Entry 8TID (electron microscopy, 3.60 A resolution); this record covers chains A and B of the 30 polymer chains in the assembly.

[Chain A]
Molecule: Dynein regulatory complex protein 1/2 N-terminal domain-containing protein
From: Tetrahymena thermophila
UniProt: Q229S1 (Q229S1_TETTS); residue numbers follow UniProt; this construct covers 1-826
Chain sequence (826 residues; each row starts with the number of its first residue):
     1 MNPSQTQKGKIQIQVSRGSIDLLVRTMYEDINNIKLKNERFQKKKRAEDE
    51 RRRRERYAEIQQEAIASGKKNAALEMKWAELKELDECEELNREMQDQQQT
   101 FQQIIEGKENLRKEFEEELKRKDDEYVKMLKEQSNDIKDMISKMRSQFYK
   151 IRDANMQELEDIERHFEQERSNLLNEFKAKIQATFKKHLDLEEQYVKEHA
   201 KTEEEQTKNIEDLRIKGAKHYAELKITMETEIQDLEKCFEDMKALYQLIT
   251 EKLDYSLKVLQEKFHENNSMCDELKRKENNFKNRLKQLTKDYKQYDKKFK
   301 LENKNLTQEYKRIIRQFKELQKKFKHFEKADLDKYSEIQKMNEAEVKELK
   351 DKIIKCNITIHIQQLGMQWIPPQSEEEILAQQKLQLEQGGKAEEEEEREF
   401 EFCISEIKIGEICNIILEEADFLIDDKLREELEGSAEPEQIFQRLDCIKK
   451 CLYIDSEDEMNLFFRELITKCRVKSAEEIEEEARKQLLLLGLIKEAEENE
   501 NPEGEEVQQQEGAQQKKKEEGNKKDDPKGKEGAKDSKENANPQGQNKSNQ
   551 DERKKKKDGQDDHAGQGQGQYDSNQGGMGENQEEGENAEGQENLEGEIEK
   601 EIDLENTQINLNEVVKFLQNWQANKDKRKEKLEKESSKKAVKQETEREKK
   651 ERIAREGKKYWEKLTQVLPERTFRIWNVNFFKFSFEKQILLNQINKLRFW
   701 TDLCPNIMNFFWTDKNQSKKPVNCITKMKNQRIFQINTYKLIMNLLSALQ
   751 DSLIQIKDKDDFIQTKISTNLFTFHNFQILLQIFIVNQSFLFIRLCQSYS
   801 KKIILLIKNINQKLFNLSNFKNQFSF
Disordered / not traced: 375-650, 735-826

[Chain B]
Molecule: Coiled-coil protein, putative
From: Tetrahymena thermophila
UniProt: Q24DJ0 (Q24DJ0_TETTS); residue numbers follow UniProt; this construct covers 1-506
Chain sequence (506 residues; numbered 1 to 506; the number before each row is that of its first residue):
     1 MALLGKTLKGRSTRPGGIPQKRNIKWRQLAKNQEEFDQLKQLAKMKREGL
    51 KARIKDEQKVVTFNKKKLITYWRKIMRIAKTEQLKNEIDIYSQNNQRELD
   101 SKEAFIQMLDKNLDEAEDQFQIALRNHLIHIENLMQLQEARMRGLAEEFN
   151 RDVNILETEFDLEREEMVKTHKTQLKELEDMIETVKEEDKKKTEEAQNEF
   201 SQFKEETKNKNLEETNVMKIILETKQTKYYTELEQMNSKFQSDTSNKVKD
   251 HQFYHAHNKNRKQEIDRYLRTISSKKAKIDLMKLKILQHCKEFNARNSAL
   301 KKEKENISRNYHELKLKMQKFREEESRRLKELSNNSRNAVLKLREYCALG
   351 EKILKTAELCRRLETEKEKVLPFYESSVDEDQIPEQLKNEFEHLKKEDAE
   401 EYAYLNNFYKRYNKVLLDKLAIEKQKENLQRDNQLLKSLLKQYLDGISLN
   451 DDVLKNENNPLLVVNHKFNLGKMPVEKIENKTVIEGVFEVRNTSHQLQGQ
   501 RAPPFQ
Disordered / not traced: 376-395, 481-506

[Chain A / chain B interface]
Pairs across the interface (383; chain A residue first):
  Met1(A) - Arg164(B)
  Gln5(A) - Arg164(B)  hydrogen bond (backbone-side chain)
  Thr6(A) - Asp161(B)
  Thr6(A) - Arg164(B)
  Lys8(A) - Arg164(B)
  Gly9(A) - Glu157(B)
  Met27(A) - Met135(B)  hydrophobic
  Ile31(A) - Met135(B)  hydrophobic
  Ile31(A) - Glu139(B)
  Lys35(A) - Leu128(B)
  Lys35(A) - Glu132(B)  salt bridge
  Asn38(A) - Leu124(B)
  Asn38(A) - Leu128(B)
  Phe41(A) - Gln121(B)
  Gln42(A) - Gln121(B)
  Asp49(A) - Glu117(B)
  Arg53(A) - Glu117(B)  salt bridge
  Arg54(A) - Asp114(B)  salt bridge
  Tyr57(A) - Gln107(B)  hydrogen bond
  Tyr57(A) - Asp110(B)
  Gln61(A) - Glu103(B)
  Gln61(A) - Gln107(B)
  Ala64(A) - Glu103(B)
  Gly68(A) - Gln96(B)
  Glu75(A) - Ile88(B)
  Glu75(A) - Ser92(B)  hydrogen bond
  Met76(A) - Ile88(B)  hydrophobic
  Met76(A) - Asp89(B)
  Ala79(A) - Lys85(B)
  Ala79(A) - Ile88(B)  hydrophobic
  Lys82(A) - Thr81(B)
  Lys82(A) - Lys85(B)  hydrogen bond (backbone-side chain)
  Lys82(A) - Ile88(B)
  Asp85(A) - Arg77(B)
  Asp85(A) - Ile78(B)
  Asp85(A) - Thr81(B)  hydrogen bond (backbone-side chain)
  Asp85(A) - Lys85(B)  salt bridge
  Glu86(A) - Arg77(B)
  Glu86(A) - Thr81(B)
  Cys87(A) - Lys80(B)
  Cys87(A) - Thr81(B)
  Cys87(A) - Leu84(B)
  Leu90(A) - Thr81(B)
  Leu90(A) - Leu84(B)  hydrophobic
  Asn91(A) - Leu84(B)
  Met94(A) - Leu84(B)
  Met94(A) - Ile88(B)  hydrophobic
  Gln98(A) - Tyr91(B)
  Phe101(A) - Asn95(B)
  Phe101(A) - Glu98(B)
  Ile105(A) - Glu98(B)
  Lys108(A) - Leu99(B)
  Arg112(A) - Phe105(B)
  Arg112(A) - Ile106(B)
  Arg112(A) - Leu109(B)
  Phe115(A) - Leu109(B)  hydrophobic
  Glu116(A) - Leu109(B)
  Glu118(A) - Leu113(B)
  Leu119(A) - Leu109(B)  hydrophobic
  Leu119(A) - Leu113(B)  hydrophobic
  Lys122(A) - Leu113(B)
  Lys122(A) - Glu117(B)  salt bridge
  Lys122(A) - Phe120(B)
  Asp123(A) - Ala116(B)
  Glu125(A) - Phe120(B)
  Tyr126(A) - Gln119(B)  hydrogen bond (side chain-backbone)
  Tyr126(A) - Phe120(B)  hydrophobic
  Tyr126(A) - Ala123(B)
  Met129(A) - Phe120(B)  hydrophobic
  Leu130(A) - Ala123(B)  hydrophobic
  Gln133(A) - Ala123(B)
  Gln133(A) - Leu124(B)
  Gln133(A) - His127(B)
  Ile137(A) - His127(B)
  Met140(A) - Leu134(B)  hydrophobic
  Met144(A) - Leu137(B)  hydrophobic
  Met144(A) - Gln138(B)  hydrogen bond (backbone-side chain)
  Met144(A) - Arg141(B)
  Arg145(A) - Arg141(B)
  Gln147(A) - Gln138(B)
  Phe148(A) - Gln138(B)
  Phe148(A) - Arg141(B)
  Phe148(A) - Met142(B)  hydrophobic
  Phe148(A) - Leu145(B)
  Ile151(A) - Met142(B)  hydrophobic
  Ile151(A) - Phe149(B)
  Arg152(A) - Leu145(B)
  Asn155(A) - Glu148(B)  hydrogen bond
  Asn155(A) - Phe149(B)
  Leu159(A) - Asp152(B)
  Leu159(A) - Leu156(B)  hydrophobic
  Ile162(A) - Leu156(B)  hydrophobic
  Glu163(A) - Leu156(B)
  Glu163(A) - Phe160(B)
  Phe166(A) - Leu156(B)  hydrophobic
  Phe166(A) - Phe160(B)  hydrophobic
  Arg170(A) - Phe160(B)
  Arg170(A) - Glu163(B)  salt bridge
  Leu173(A) - Arg164(B)
  Leu173(A) - Met167(B)  hydrophobic
  Leu174(A) - Met167(B)  hydrophobic
  Phe177(A) - Val168(B)  hydrophobic
  Phe177(A) - His171(B)  hydrogen bond (backbone-side chain)
  Lys180(A) - His171(B)
  Lys180(A) - Leu175(B)
  Ile181(A) - His171(B)  hydrogen bond (backbone-side chain)
  Ile181(A) - Gln174(B)
  Ile181(A) - Leu175(B)  hydrophobic
  Thr184(A) - Leu178(B)
  Phe185(A) - Leu178(B)  hydrophobic
  Phe185(A) - Met181(B)  hydrophobic
  Lys187(A) - Ile182(B)
  His188(A) - Ile182(B)
  His188(A) - Val185(B)
  Leu191(A) - Val185(B)  hydrophobic
  Tyr195(A) - Val185(B)  hydrophobic
  Tyr195(A) - Lys186(B)
  Tyr195(A) - Asp189(B)
  Tyr195(A) - Lys192(B)  hydrogen bond (backbone-side chain)
  Glu198(A) - Asp189(B)
  Glu198(A) - Lys192(B)  salt bridge
  His199(A) - Lys192(B)  hydrogen bond (side chain-backbone)
  His199(A) - Thr193(B)  hydrogen bond
  His199(A) - Ala196(B)
  Gln206(A) - Ala196(B)
  Gln206(A) - Phe200(B)
  Gln206(A) - Lys204(B)
  Asn209(A) - Phe200(B)
  Asn209(A) - Lys204(B)  hydrogen bond
  Ile210(A) - Phe200(B)  hydrophobic
  Ile210(A) - Phe203(B)  hydrophobic
  Ile210(A) - Lys204(B)
  Ile210(A) - Thr207(B)
  Leu213(A) - Lys204(B)
  Leu213(A) - Thr207(B)
  Leu213(A) - Lys208(B)
  Leu213(A) - Asn211(B)  hydrogen bond (backbone-side chain)
  Arg214(A) - Thr207(B)
  Arg214(A) - Asn211(B)
  Gly217(A) - Asn211(B)
  Ala218(A) - Asn211(B)  hydrogen bond (backbone-side chain)
  His220(A) - Thr215(B)  hydrogen bond
  Tyr221(A) - Asn211(B)
  Tyr221(A) - Glu214(B)
  Tyr221(A) - Thr215(B)
  Tyr221(A) - Met218(B)
  Leu224(A) - Thr215(B)
  Leu224(A) - Met218(B)  hydrophobic
  Lys225(A) - Met218(B)  hydrogen bond (backbone-side chain)
  Met228(A) - Met218(B)  hydrophobic
  Met228(A) - Lys219(B)
  Met228(A) - Leu222(B)  hydrophobic
  Glu229(A) - Leu222(B)
  Glu231(A) - Gln226(B)
  Ile232(A) - Leu222(B)  hydrophobic
  Ile232(A) - Lys225(B)
  Ile232(A) - Tyr229(B)  hydrogen bond (backbone-side chain)
  Asp234(A) - Tyr230(B)  hydrogen bond (backbone-side chain)
  Leu235(A) - Gln226(B)
  Leu235(A) - Tyr229(B)
  Leu235(A) - Tyr230(B)  hydrogen bond (backbone-side chain)
  Glu236(A) - Tyr230(B)  hydrogen bond (backbone-side chain)
  Lys237(A) - Tyr230(B)
  Lys237(A) - Leu233(B)
  Cys238(A) - Leu233(B)
  Phe239(A) - Glu232(B)
  Phe239(A) - Leu233(B)  hydrophobic
  Met242(A) - Leu233(B)
  Met242(A) - Met236(B)  hydrophobic
  Met242(A) - Asn237(B)
  Lys243(A) - Met236(B)
  Tyr246(A) - Met236(B)  hydrophobic
  Tyr246(A) - Phe240(B)  hydrophobic
  Leu253(A) - Thr244(B)
  Asp254(A) - Lys247(B)  salt bridge
  Ser256(A) - His251(B)
  Leu257(A) - Lys247(B)
  Leu260(A) - His251(B)
  Leu260(A) - His255(B)
  Leu260(A) - Asn258(B)
  Lys263(A) - Asn258(B)
  Phe264(A) - Tyr254(B)
  Phe264(A) - His257(B)
  Phe264(A) - Asn258(B)  hydrogen bond (backbone-side chain)
  Asn267(A) - His257(B)
  Asn267(A) - Asn258(B)  hydrogen bond (side chain-backbone)
  Asn267(A) - Arg261(B)
  Asn267(A) - Lys262(B)
  Asn267(A) - Ile265(B)
  Met270(A) - Ile265(B)  hydrophobic
  Cys271(A) - Arg261(B)  hydrogen bond
  Cys271(A) - Glu264(B)  hydrogen bond
  Cys271(A) - Ile265(B)  hydrophobic
  Cys271(A) - Tyr268(B)  hydrophobic
  Leu274(A) - Ile265(B)
  Leu274(A) - Tyr268(B)  hydrophobic
  Leu274(A) - Leu269(B)  hydrophobic
  Leu274(A) - Ile272(B)
  Lys275(A) - Arg261(B)
  Lys275(A) - Tyr268(B)
  Lys277(A) - Ile272(B)
  Glu278(A) - Arg267(B)
  Glu278(A) - Tyr268(B)
  Glu278(A) - Thr271(B)
  Glu278(A) - Ile272(B)
  Glu278(A) - Lys278(B)  hydrogen bond (backbone-side chain)
  Phe281(A) - Ile272(B)  hydrophobic
  Phe281(A) - Lys276(B)
  Phe281(A) - Lys278(B)
  Phe281(A) - Ile279(B)
  Phe281(A) - Met282(B)
  Lys282(A) - Lys278(B)
  Arg284(A) - Ile279(B)
  Arg284(A) - Lys283(B)
  Leu285(A) - Met282(B)  hydrophobic
  Asp291(A) - Met282(B)
  Asp291(A) - Ile286(B)
  Asp291(A) - His289(B)  salt bridge
  Tyr292(A) - Leu281(B)  hydrogen bond (side chain-backbone)
  Tyr292(A) - Met282(B)  hydrogen bond (side chain-backbone)
  Tyr292(A) - Lys283(B)  hydrogen bond (side chain-backbone)
  Tyr292(A) - Lys285(B)
  Tyr292(A) - His289(B)
  Lys293(A) - His289(B)  hydrogen bond (backbone-side chain)
  Gln294(A) - Ile286(B)
  Gln294(A) - His289(B)  hydrogen bond
  Tyr295(A) - Lys285(B)  hydrogen bond (side chain-backbone)
  Tyr295(A) - Ile286(B)  hydrogen bond (side chain-backbone)
  Tyr295(A) - Gln288(B)  hydrogen bond
  Tyr295(A) - His289(B)  hydrogen bond
  Tyr295(A) - Phe293(B)  hydrophobic
  Asp296(A) - His289(B)  salt bridge
  Lys298(A) - Phe293(B)
  Lys298(A) - Arg296(B)  hydrogen bond (backbone-side chain)
  Phe299(A) - Gln288(B)
  Phe299(A) - His289(B)
  Phe299(A) - Glu292(B)
  Phe299(A) - Phe293(B)
  Phe299(A) - Arg296(B)  hydrogen bond (backbone-side chain)
  Lys300(A) - Arg296(B)
  Glu302(A) - Arg296(B)  salt bridge
  Glu302(A) - Asn297(B)
  Glu302(A) - Lys301(B)  salt bridge
  Asn303(A) - Arg296(B)
  Leu306(A) - Lys301(B)
  Tyr310(A) - Leu300(B)
  Tyr310(A) - Lys304(B)
  Arg312(A) - Tyr311(B)  hydrogen bond
  Ile313(A) - Tyr311(B)
  Ile314(A) - Ile307(B)  hydrophobic
  Gln316(A) - Tyr311(B)  hydrogen bond (side chain-backbone)
  Gln316(A) - Leu314(B)
  Gln316(A) - Lys315(B)
  Phe317(A) - Leu314(B)  hydrophobic
  Glu319(A) - Tyr311(B)
  Leu320(A) - Met318(B)
  Lys323(A) - Met318(B)
  Lys323(A) - Arg322(B)
  Phe324(A) - Leu314(B)
  Phe324(A) - Lys317(B)
  Phe324(A) - Met318(B)  hydrophobic
  Phe324(A) - Phe321(B)
  His326(A) - Arg322(B)
  Phe327(A) - Phe321(B)  hydrophobic
  Phe327(A) - Arg322(B)
  Phe327(A) - Glu325(B)
  Glu328(A) - Phe321(B)
  Asp331(A) - Glu325(B)
  Tyr335(A) - Arg328(B)
  Tyr335(A) - Leu329(B)  hydrophobic
  Tyr335(A) - Leu332(B)
  Ile338(A) - Leu329(B)  hydrophobic
  Gln339(A) - Leu332(B)
  Asn342(A) - Ser336(B)  hydrogen bond (backbone-side chain)
  Leu349(A) - Leu343(B)  hydrophobic
  Leu349(A) - Arg344(B)
  Lys350(A) - Leu343(B)
  Lys352(A) - Cys347(B)
  Ile353(A) - Cys347(B)  hydrophobic
  Lys355(A) - Glu351(B)  salt bridge
  Cys356(A) - Glu351(B)  hydrogen bond
  Cys356(A) - Leu354(B)  hydrophobic
  Thr359(A) - Leu354(B)
  Ile360(A) - Leu354(B)  hydrophobic
  Gln363(A) - Arg411(B)  hydrogen bond (backbone-side chain)
  Gln364(A) - Phe373(B)
  Gln364(A) - Phe408(B)
  Gln364(A) - Arg411(B)  hydrogen bond (backbone-side chain)
  Leu365(A) - Phe373(B)  hydrophobic
  Leu365(A) - Leu405(B)  hydrophobic
  Leu365(A) - Asn407(B)
  Leu365(A) - Phe408(B)
  Met367(A) - Phe373(B)  hydrophobic
  Met367(A) - Asn407(B)
  Gln368(A) - Lys396(B)  hydrogen bond
  Ile370(A) - Lys396(B)
  Ile370(A) - Glu397(B)
  Ile370(A) - Asp398(B)
  Pro371(A) - Lys396(B)
  Pro371(A) - Glu397(B)
  Pro372(A) - Glu397(B)
  Gln373(A) - Glu397(B)  hydrogen bond (backbone-side chain)
  Tyr660(A) - Asn335(B)  hydrogen bond (side chain-backbone)
  Tyr660(A) - Ser336(B)  hydrogen bond (side chain-backbone)
  Tyr660(A) - Ala339(B)  hydrophobic
  Trp661(A) - Asn335(B)  hydrogen bond (side chain-backbone)
  Trp661(A) - Ser336(B)
  Trp661(A) - Asn338(B)
  Trp661(A) - Ala339(B)
  Leu664(A) - Ala339(B)  hydrophobic
  Leu664(A) - Leu343(B)
  Thr665(A) - Lys342(B)
  Val667(A) - Leu343(B)  hydrophobic
  Phe673(A) - Tyr346(B)  hydrophobic
  Arg674(A) - Glu401(B)  salt bridge
  Ile675(A) - Glu401(B)
  Ile675(A) - Tyr404(B)  hydrophobic
  Trp676(A) - Leu349(B)
  Trp676(A) - Gly350(B)
  Trp676(A) - Ile353(B)
  Val678(A) - Tyr404(B)
  Phe680(A) - Leu349(B)
  Phe680(A) - Gly350(B)
  Phe680(A) - Lys352(B)
  Phe680(A) - Ile353(B)  hydrophobic
  Phe683(A) - Thr356(B)
  Phe683(A) - Ala357(B)  hydrophobic
  Phe683(A) - Leu359(B)  hydrophobic
  Phe683(A) - Cys360(B)  hydrophobic
  Phe685(A) - Tyr412(B)  hydrogen bond (backbone-side chain)
  Glu686(A) - Cys360(B)  hydrogen bond
  Glu686(A) - Tyr412(B)
  Lys687(A) - Leu359(B)  hydrogen bond (side chain-backbone)
  Lys687(A) - Cys360(B)
  Lys687(A) - Arg362(B)
  Lys687(A) - Leu363(B)
  Ile689(A) - Tyr412(B)
  Ile689(A) - Val415(B)  hydrophobic
  Leu690(A) - Cys360(B)  hydrophobic
  Leu690(A) - Leu363(B)
  Leu691(A) - Leu363(B)
  Asn692(A) - Lys419(B)  hydrogen bond (backbone-side chain)
  Gln693(A) - Leu363(B)  hydrogen bond (side chain-backbone)
  Gln693(A) - Val415(B)
  Gln693(A) - Lys419(B)
  Gln693(A) - Ile422(B)
  Ile694(A) - Leu363(B)  hydrophobic
  Asn695(A) - Lys419(B)
  Lys696(A) - Lys419(B)  hydrogen bond (side chain-backbone)
  Lys696(A) - Leu420(B)
  Lys696(A) - Ala421(B)
  Lys696(A) - Ile422(B)
  Lys696(A) - Glu423(B)  salt bridge
  Leu697(A) - Ile422(B)
  Phe699(A) - Lys426(B)  hydrogen bond (backbone-side chain)
  Trp700(A) - Lys426(B)  hydrogen bond (backbone-side chain)
  Trp700(A) - Leu429(B)
  Leu703(A) - Lys426(B)
  Leu703(A) - Leu429(B)  hydrophobic
  Leu703(A) - Gln430(B)
  Cys704(A) - Lys426(B)
  Cys704(A) - Leu429(B)  hydrophobic
  Asn706(A) - Asn433(B)  hydrogen bond
  Ile707(A) - Leu429(B)  hydrophobic
  Ile707(A) - Asn433(B)
  Ile707(A) - Leu436(B)  hydrophobic
  Phe710(A) - Asn433(B)
  Phe710(A) - Leu436(B)  hydrophobic
  Phe710(A) - Lys437(B)
  Phe711(A) - Leu436(B)  hydrophobic
  Asp714(A) - Leu440(B)
  Gln717(A) - Tyr443(B)  hydrogen bond (backbone-side chain)
  Ser718(A) - Tyr443(B)  hydrogen bond (backbone-side chain)
  Asn723(A) - Tyr443(B)
  Asn730(A) - Tyr443(B)  hydrogen bond
  Asn730(A) - Gly446(B)
  Asn730(A) - Ile447(B)
  Arg732(A) - Phe468(B)
  Ile733(A) - Gly446(B)
  Phe734(A) - Gln442(B)
  Phe734(A) - Tyr443(B)
  Phe734(A) - Asp445(B)
  Phe734(A) - Gly446(B)
Also at the interface, not in a pair above, chain A (225 interface residues in all): Lys10, Gln12, Ser19, Ile20, Leu23, Ile34, Lys45, Ala72, Leu84, Glu109, Asp136, Tyr149, Ala154, Thr207, Thr250, Asn268, Asp272, Lys334, Val346, Trp369, Ala654, Arg671, Asn679, Gln688, Gln731
Also at the interface, not in a pair above, chain B (201 interface residues in all): Lys102, Asn112, His130, Ile131, Asn150, Val153, Glu159, Gln197, Asp243, Val248, Asp250, Phe253, Lys259, Lys275, Cys290, Ser308, Asn310, Glu331, Asn334, Leu416, Asp418, Asp432

[In short]
The interface between chain A and chain B involves 225 residues on one side and 201 on the other, with 61
hydrogen bonds and 15 salt bridges. Polar pairs include Lys35(A)-Glu132(B), Arg53(A)-Glu117(B) and
Arg54(A)-Asp114(B).
Chain A is Dynein regulatory complex protein 1/2 N-terminal domain-containing protein and chain B is
Coiled-coil protein, putative, both from Tetrahymena thermophila; the structure, Combined linker domain of
N-DRC and associated proteins Tetrahymena, was determined by electron microscopy, deposited together with 8TEK
and 8TH8.
